4EBE - chains A and T of the 3 polymer chains in the assembly; structure by X-ray diffraction, 2.10 A resolution.

# Chain A
Molecule: DNA polymerase iota
From: Homo sapiens
Notes: EC 2.7.7.7
UniProtKB: Q9UNA4 (POLI_HUMAN); residues 1-420 here correspond to UniProt positions 26-445 (UniProt number = residue number + 25)
Chain sequence (420 residues; numbered 1 to 420; the number before each row is that of its first residue):
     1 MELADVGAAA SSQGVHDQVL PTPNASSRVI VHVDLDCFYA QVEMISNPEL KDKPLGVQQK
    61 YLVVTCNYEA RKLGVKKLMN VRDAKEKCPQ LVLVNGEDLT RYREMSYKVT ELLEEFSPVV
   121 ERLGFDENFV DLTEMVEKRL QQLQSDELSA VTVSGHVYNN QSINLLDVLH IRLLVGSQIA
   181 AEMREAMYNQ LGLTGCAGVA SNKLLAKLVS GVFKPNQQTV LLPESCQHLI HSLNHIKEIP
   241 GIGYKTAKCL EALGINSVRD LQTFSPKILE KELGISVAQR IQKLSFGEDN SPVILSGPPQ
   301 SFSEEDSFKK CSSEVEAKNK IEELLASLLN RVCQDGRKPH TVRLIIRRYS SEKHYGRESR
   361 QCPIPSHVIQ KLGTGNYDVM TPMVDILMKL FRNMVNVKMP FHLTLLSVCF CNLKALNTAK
Not modelled in the structure: 1-25, 336, 350-355, 372-377, 415-420
Swiss-Prot annotation at these positions:
  - active site: Glu127 (Proton acceptor)
  - binding site (Mg(2+)): Asp34, Leu35, Asp126
  - binding site (Mn(2+)): Asp34, Leu35, Asp126
  - binding site (a 2'-deoxyribonucleoside 5'-triphosphate): Tyr39, Arg71
Bound ions: Ca2+ site 1: Asp34, Glu127; Ca2+ site 2: Asp34, Leu35, Asp126 (together with 2'-deoxyadenosine 5'-triphosphate); Ca2+ site 3: Lys237, Ile239, Ile242 (shared with 1 residue of chain P)
Residues lining bound ligands: 2'-deoxyadenosine 5'-triphosphate (DTP): Asp34, Leu35, Asp36, Cys37, Phe38, Tyr39, Val64, Thr65, Tyr68, Arg71, Lys77, Leu78, Asp126, Lys214
Reported in the primary citation:
  - binding site for the 9-nt DNA strand (chain T): Tyr61

# Chain T
Molecule: 9-nt DNA strand
Sequence (9 nucleotides; each row starts with the number of its first residue):
     3 CTGGGTCCT

# How chain A and chain T interact
Contacting residue pairs (31; chain A residue first):
  Gln59(A) with DT4(T), base contact; DG5(T), sugar contact
  Lys60(A) with DC3(T), base contact; DT4(T), sugar contact; DG5(T), salt bridge to the phosphate
  Tyr61(A) with DC3(T), base contact; DT4(T), hydrogen bond to the phosphate
  Leu62(A) with DT4(T), sugar contact
  Leu78(A) with DT4(T), base contact
  Glu97(A) with DG5(T), phosphate contact
  Leu99(A) with DG5(T), phosphate contact; DG6(T), phosphate contact
  Pro299(A) with DT8(T), phosphate contact
  Gln300(A) with DT8(T), hydrogen bond to the phosphate; DC9(T), phosphate contact
  Ser301(A) with DT8(T), hydrogen bond to the phosphate
  Phe302(A) with DG7(T), phosphate contact
  Ser303(A) with DG6(T), sugar contact; DG7(T), hydrogen bond to the phosphate
  Glu304(A) with DG6(T), phosphate contact
  Glu305(A) with DG5(T), base contact; DG6(T), hydrogen bond to the phosphate
  Asp306(A) with DG5(T), phosphate contact
  Ser307(A) with DC3(T), hydrogen bond to the phosphate; DT4(T), hydrogen bond to the phosphate; DG5(T), hydrogen bond to the phosphate
  Phe308(A) with DC3(T), sugar contact
  Lys309(A) with DC3(T), sugar contact
  Arg331(A) with DG7(T), salt bridge to the phosphate
  Arg347(A) with DC3(T), hydrogen bond to the phosphate; DT4(T), salt bridge to the phosphate
Also at the interface, not in a pair above, chain A (26 interface residues in all): Tyr39, Val64, Arg103, Gly124, Phe125, Thr404

# Overview
Chain A and chain T form an interface of 26 and 7 residues respectively, with 9 hydrogen bonds and 3 salt
bridges. Polar contacts include Tyr61(A)-DT4(T), Gln300(A)-DT8(T) and Ser301(A)-DT8(T). Ligands of chain A:
2'-deoxyadenosine 5'-triphosphate. The paper reports a binding site for the 9-nt DNA strand (chain T) at
Tyr61(A).
Here chain A is DNA polymerase iota (Homo sapiens) and chain T is a 9-nt DNA strand. Entry 4EBE
(Conformationally Restrained North-methanocarba-2'-deoxyadenosine Corrects the Error-Prone Nature of Human DNA
Polymerase Iota) was determined by X-ray diffraction, deposited together with 4EBC and 4EBD.
